Entry 9GB2 (electron microscopy, 3.43 A resolution); this record covers chains e and f of the 42 polymer chains in the assembly.

== Chain e (and f) ==
Protein: gp55 - Tail sheath protein
Source organism: Clostridioides difficile
Notes: chain f of this document is another copy of the same molecule, construct and numbering; everything in this record applies to it too
UniProtKB: A0A9X8RMY4 (A0A9X8RMY4_CLODI); residues 1-473 here = UniProt positions 1-473
Chain sequence (473 residues; numbered 1 to 473; the number before each row is that of its first residue):
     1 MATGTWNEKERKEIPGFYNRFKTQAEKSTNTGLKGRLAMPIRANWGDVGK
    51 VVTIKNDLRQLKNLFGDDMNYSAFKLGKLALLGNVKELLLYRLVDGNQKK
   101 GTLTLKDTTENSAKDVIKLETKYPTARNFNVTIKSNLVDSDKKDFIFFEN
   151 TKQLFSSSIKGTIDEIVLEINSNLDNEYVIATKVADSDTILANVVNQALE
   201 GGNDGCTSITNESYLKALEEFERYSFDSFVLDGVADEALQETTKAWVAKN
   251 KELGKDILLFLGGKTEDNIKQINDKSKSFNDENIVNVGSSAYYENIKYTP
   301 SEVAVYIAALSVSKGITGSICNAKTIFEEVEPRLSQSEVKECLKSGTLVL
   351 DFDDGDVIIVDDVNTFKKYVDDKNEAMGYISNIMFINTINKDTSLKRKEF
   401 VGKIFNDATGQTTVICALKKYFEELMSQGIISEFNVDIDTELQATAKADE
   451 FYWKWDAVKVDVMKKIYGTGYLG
Disordered / not traced: 1-12, 473

== Interface between chain e and chain f ==
Residue-residue contacts (27):
  Lys340(e) - Ile14(f)
  Val360(e) - Ile14(f)  hydrophobic
  Asp361(e) - Pro15(f)
  Lys464(e) - Pro15(f)
  Lys464(e) - Gly16(f)  hydrogen bond (backbone-backbone)
  Lys465(e) - Glu13(f)  hydrogen bond (side chain-backbone)
  Lys465(e) - Gly16(f)
  Ile466(e) - Gly16(f)  hydrogen bond (backbone-backbone)
  Ile466(e) - Phe17(f)
  Ile466(e) - Tyr18(f)  hydrogen bond (backbone-backbone)
  Tyr467(e) - Glu13(f)
  Tyr467(e) - Tyr18(f)
  Tyr467(e) - Arg20(f)
  Gly468(e) - Tyr18(f)  hydrogen bond (backbone-backbone)
  Gly468(e) - Asn19(f)
  Gly468(e) - Arg20(f)  hydrogen bond (backbone-backbone)
  Thr469(e) - Asn19(f)
  Thr469(e) - Arg20(f)
  Gly470(e) - Arg20(f)  hydrogen bond (backbone-backbone)
  Gly470(e) - Phe21(f)
  Gly470(e) - Lys22(f)  hydrogen bond (backbone-backbone)
  Tyr471(e) - Lys22(f)
  Tyr471(e) - Glu26(f)
  Tyr471(e) - Lys27(f)
  Leu472(e) - Lys22(f)  hydrogen bond (backbone-backbone)
  Leu472(e) - Thr23(f)
  Leu472(e) - Gln24(f)  hydrogen bond (backbone-backbone)
Interface residues without a listed pair, chain e (13 interface residues in all): Val339
Interface residues without a listed pair, chain f (15 interface residues in all): Ser28

== Overview ==
13 residues of chain e and 15 residues of chain f are in contact, with 10 hydrogen bonds. Among the polar
pairs are Lys465(e)-Glu13(f), Lys464(e)-Gly16(f) and Ile466(e)-Gly16(f).
Chain e and chain f are both gp55 - Tail sheath protein (Clostridioides difficile); the structure, Extended
phiCD508 baseplate, was determined by electron microscopy together with 9G8S, 9GB0, 9GB1, 9GB5 and 9GB7 from
the same study.
